3NBN - chains D and Y of the 8 polymer chains in the assembly; structure by X-ray diffraction, 3.45 A resolution.

Chain D:
Name: Recombining binding protein suppressor of hairless
From: Homo sapiens
UniProt: Q06330 (SUH_HUMAN); residues 9-434 here correspond to UniProt positions 23-448 (UniProt number = residue number + 14)
Chain sequence (433 residues; numbered 8 to 440; the number before each row is that of its first residue):
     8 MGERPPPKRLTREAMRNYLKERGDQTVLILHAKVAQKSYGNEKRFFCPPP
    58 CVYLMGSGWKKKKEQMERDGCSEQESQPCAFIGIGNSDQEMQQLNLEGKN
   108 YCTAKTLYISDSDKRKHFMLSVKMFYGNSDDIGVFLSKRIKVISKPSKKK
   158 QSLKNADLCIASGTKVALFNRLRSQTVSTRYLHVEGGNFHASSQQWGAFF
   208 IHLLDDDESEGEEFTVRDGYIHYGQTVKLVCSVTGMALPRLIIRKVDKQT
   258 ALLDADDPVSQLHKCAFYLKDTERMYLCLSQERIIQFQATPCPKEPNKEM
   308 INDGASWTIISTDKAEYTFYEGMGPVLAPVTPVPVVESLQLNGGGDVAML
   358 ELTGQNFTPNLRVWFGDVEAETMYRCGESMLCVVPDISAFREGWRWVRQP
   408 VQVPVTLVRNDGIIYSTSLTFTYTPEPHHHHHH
Not modelled in the structure: 8-11, 435-440
Construct notes: expression tag (8, 435-440)
UniProt features mapped onto this chain:
  - region (DNA-binding): Gln43 to Phe53, Ser151 to Lys156, Arg178 to Thr183
  - modified residue: Lys161 (N6-acetyllysine)

Chain Y:
Molecule: DNA, HES1 promoter
Sequence (37 nucleotides; each row starts with the number of its first residue):
     1 ACTCGTGTGAAACTTCCCAAACTTTCTTTCCCACAGT

Chain D / chain Y interface:
Contacting residue pairs (15):
  Glu49(D) - DT6(Y)  base contact
  Lys50(D) - DG5(Y)  phosphate contact
  Arg51(D) - DT6(Y)  phosphate contact
  Arg51(D) - DG7(Y)  hydrogen bond to the base
  Phe52(D) - DG5(Y)  phosphate contact
  Phe52(D) - DT6(Y)  hydrogen bond to the phosphate
  Lys152(D) - DT8(Y)  base contact
  Lys152(D) - DG9(Y)  hydrogen bond to the base
  Arg178(D) - DT6(Y)  hydrogen bond to the phosphate
  Arg178(D) - DG7(Y)  salt bridge to the phosphate
  Ser181(D) - DT6(Y)  phosphate contact
  Thr183(D) - DG5(Y)  phosphate contact
  Lys255(D) - DT8(Y)  salt bridge to the phosphate
  Lys255(D) - DG9(Y)  salt bridge to the phosphate
  Lys271(D) - DG7(Y)  salt bridge to the phosphate
Also at the interface, not in a pair above, chain D (12 interface residues in all): Cys54, Gln182

In short:
12 residues of chain D and 5 residues of chain Y are in contact, with 4 hydrogen bonds and 4 salt bridges.
Polar contacts include Arg51(D)-DG7(Y), Lys152(D)-DG9(Y) and Phe52(D)-DT6(Y).
Chain D is Recombining binding protein suppressor of hairless (Homo sapiens) and chain Y is DNA, HES1
promoter; the structure, Crystal structure of a dimer of Notch Transcription Complex trimers on HES1 DNA, was
determined by X-ray diffraction.
